PDB entry 6OGE | electron microscopy, 4.36 A resolution (low resolution: residue-level contacts below are approximate; hydrogen-bond / salt-bridge calls are withheld) | chains A and C of the 5 polymer chains in the assembly

== Chain A ==
Protein: Receptor tyrosine-protein kinase erbB-2
From: Homo sapiens
Notes: EC 2.7.10.1
UniProt: P04626 (ERBB2_HUMAN); residues 23-644 here = UniProt positions 23-644
Amino-acid sequence (622 residues; row label = number of the first residue in the row):
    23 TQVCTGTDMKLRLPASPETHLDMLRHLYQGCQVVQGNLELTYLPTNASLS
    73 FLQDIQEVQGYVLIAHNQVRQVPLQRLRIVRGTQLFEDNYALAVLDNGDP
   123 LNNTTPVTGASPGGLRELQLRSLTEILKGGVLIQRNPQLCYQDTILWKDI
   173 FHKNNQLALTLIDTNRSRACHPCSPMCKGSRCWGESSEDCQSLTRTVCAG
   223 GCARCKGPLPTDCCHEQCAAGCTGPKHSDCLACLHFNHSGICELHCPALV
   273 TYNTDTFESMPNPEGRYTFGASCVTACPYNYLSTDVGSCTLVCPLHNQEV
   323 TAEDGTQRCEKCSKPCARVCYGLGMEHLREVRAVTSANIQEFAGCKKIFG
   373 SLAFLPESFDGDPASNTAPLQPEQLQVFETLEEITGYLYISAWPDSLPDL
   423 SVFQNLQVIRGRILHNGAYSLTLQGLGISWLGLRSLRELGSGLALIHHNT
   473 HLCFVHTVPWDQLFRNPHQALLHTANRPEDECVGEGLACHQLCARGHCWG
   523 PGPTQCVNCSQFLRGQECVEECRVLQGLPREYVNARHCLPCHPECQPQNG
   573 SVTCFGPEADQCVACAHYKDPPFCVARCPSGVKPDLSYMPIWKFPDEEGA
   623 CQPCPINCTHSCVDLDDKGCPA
Disordered / not traced: 127-129
Cystine bridges: Cys26-Cys53, Cys162-Cys192, Cys195-Cys204, Cys199-Cys212, Cys220-Cys227, Cys224-Cys235, Cys236-Cys244, Cys240-Cys252, Cys255-Cys264, Cys268-Cys295, Cys299-Cys311, Cys315-Cys331, Cys334-Cys338, Cys342-Cys367, Cys475-Cys504, Cys511-Cys520, Cys515-Cys528, Cys531-Cys540, Cys544-Cys560, Cys563-Cys576, Cys567-Cys584, Cys587-Cys596, Cys600-Cys623, Cys626-Cys634, Cys630-Cys642
Covalent attachments: N-acetylglucosamine (NAG) linked to Asn68, Asn187, Asn259, Asn530, Asn571, Asn629
Swiss-Prot annotation at these positions:
  - modified residue: Thr182 (Phosphothreonine)
  - glycosylation (N-linked (GlcNAc...) asparagine): Asn68, Asn124, Asn187, Asn259, Asn530, Asn571, Asn629
  - mutagenesis: Leu317 to His318 (Reduces dimerization with ERBB3), Met611 (M611A: Prevents synthesis of isoform 2)
What the authors report for this chain:
  - post-translational modification sites: Asn68, Asn187, Asn259, Asn571
  - conformationally variable residues (order/disorder transition): Thr127 to Val129

== Chain C ==
Protein: Pertuzumab FAB HEAVY CHAIN
From: Homo sapiens
UniProt: P0DOX5 (IGG1_HUMAN); residues 103-216 here correspond to UniProt positions 109-222 (UniProt number = residue number + 6)
Amino-acid sequence (222 residues; row label = number of the first residue in the row; a row labelled like 82A-82C holds insertion residues (82A, then the next letters in order)):
     1 EVQLVESGGGLVQPGGSLRLSCAASGFTFTDYTMDWVRQAPGKGLEWVAD
    51 VN
   52A P
    53 NSGGSIYNQRFKGRFTLSVDRSKNTLYLQM
82A-82C NSL
    83 RAEDTAVYYCARNLGPS
99A-99B FY
   100 FDYWGQGTLVTVSSASTKGPSVFPLAPSSKSTSGGTAALGCLVKDYFPEP
   150 VTVSWNSGALTSGVHTFPAVLQSSGLYSLSSVVTVPSSSLGTQTYICNVN
   200 HKPSNTKVDKKVEPKSC
Cystine bridges: Cys22-Cys92, Cys140-Cys196

== How chain A and chain C interact ==
Pairs across the interface (29):
  Lys150(A) - Ser74(C)
  His267(A) - Asn53(C)
  His267(A) - Ser54(C)
  His267(A) - Gly55(C)
  His267(A) - Val71(C)
  Cys268(A) - Asn53(C)
  Tyr274(A) - Ile58(C)
  Thr276(A) - Gln61(C)
  Thr276(A) - Lys64(C)
  Asp277(A) - Gln61(C)
  Asp277(A) - Lys64(C)
  Phe279(A) - Ile58(C)
  Phe279(A) - Tyr59(C)
  Thr290(A) - Asn53(C)
  Val308(A) - Thr30(C)
  Val308(A) - Thr33(C)
  Val308(A) - Asn52(C)
  Val308(A) - Asn53(C)
  Gly309(A) - Asn53(C)
  Ser310(A) - Thr30(C)
  Ser310(A) - Asp31(C)
  Thr312(A) - Asp31(C)
  Pro316(A) - Asp31(C)
  Pro316(A) - Tyr32(C)
  Leu317(A) - Tyr32(C)
  Leu317(A) - Leu96(C)
  His318(A) - Tyr99B(C)
  Asn319(A) - Pro98(C)
  Lys333(A) - Pro98(C)
Interface residues without a listed pair, chain A (21 interface residues in all): Phe258, Thr306, Asp307, Val314
Interface residues without a listed pair, chain C (18 interface residues in all): Arg73

== In short ==
The interface between chain A and chain C involves 21 residues on one side and 18 on the other. UniProt lists
3 mutagenesis sites on chain A. The paper reports modification sites Asn68(A), Asn187(A) and Asn259(A) among
others; conformational variability at Thr127(A).
Chain A is Receptor tyrosine-protein kinase erbB-2 and chain C is Pertuzumab FAB HEAVY CHAIN, both from Homo
sapiens; the structure, Cryo-EM structure of Her2 extracellular domain-Trastuzumab Fab-Pertuzumab Fab complex,
was determined by electron microscopy.
